Entry 9GHI (X-ray diffraction, 2.41 A resolution); this record covers chains A and B of the 4 polymer chains in the assembly.

== Chain A ==
Protein: Pre-glycoprotein polyprotein GP complex
From: Mammarenavirus machupoense
UniProtKB: Q8AZ57 (Q8AZ57_MACHU); numbering as in UniProt (aligned over 59-262)
Amino-acid sequence (204 residues; each row starts with the number of its first residue):
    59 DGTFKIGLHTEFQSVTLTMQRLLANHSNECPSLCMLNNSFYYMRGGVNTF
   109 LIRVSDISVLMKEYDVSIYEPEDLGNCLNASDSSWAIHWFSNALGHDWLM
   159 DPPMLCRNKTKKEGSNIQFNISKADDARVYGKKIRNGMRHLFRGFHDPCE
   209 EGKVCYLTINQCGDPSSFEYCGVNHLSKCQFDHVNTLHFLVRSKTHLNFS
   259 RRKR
Unresolved in the structure: 59, 252-262
Disulfides: Cys-92/Cys-237, Cys-135/Cys-164, Cys-207/Cys-213, Cys-220/Cys-229
Covalently attached groups: N-acetylglucosamine (NAG) linked to Asn-83, Asn-95, Asn-137, Asn-178; glycan linked to Asn-166
Sequence notes: engineered mutation Cys-88 (Leu in Q8AZ57), Ser-258 (Glu in Q8AZ57), Arg-260 (Ser in Q8AZ57), Lys-261 (Leu in Q8AZ57), Arg-262 (Lys in Q8AZ57); conflict Ala-138 (Lys in Q8AZ57), Glu-227 (Asp in Q8AZ57)
From the paper describing this entry:
  - post-translational modification sites: Asn-83

== Chain B ==
Protein: Glycoprotein G2
From: Mammarenavirus machupoense
UniProtKB: Q6IUF7 (GLYC_MACHU); numbering as in UniProt (aligned over 263-428)
Amino-acid sequence (204 residues; each row starts with the number of its first residue):
   263 SFFSWSLTDSSGKDMPGGYCLEEWMLIAAKMKCFGNTAVAKCNQDHDSEF
   313 CDMLRLFDYNKNAIKTLNDPSKKEINLCSQTVNALISDNLLMKNKIKELM
   363 SIPYCNYTKFWYVNHTLTGQHTLPRCWLIRNGSYLNTSEFRNDWILESDH
   413 LISEMLSKEYAERQGKSGDDDDKGSGWSHPQFEKGGGSGGGSGGSAWSHP
   463 QFEK
Unresolved in the structure: 263-264, 271-280, 326-335, 428-466
Disulfides: Cys-282/Cys-295, Cys-304/Cys-313, Cys-367/Cys-388
Covalently attached groups: N-acetylglucosamine (NAG) linked to Asn-368, Asn-376
Sequence notes: engineered mutation Ser-263 (Ala in Q6IUF7), Pro-332 (Glu in Q6IUF7), Cys-340 (Leu in Q6IUF7); conflict Asp-307 (Asn in Q6IUF7); expression tag (429-466)
Swiss-Prot annotation at these positions:
  - glycosylation (N-linked (GlcNAc...) asparagine): Asn-368, Asn-376, Asn-393, Asn-398

== Interface between chain A and chain B ==
Disulfides between the chains: Cys-88(A)/Cys-340(B)
Residue-residue contacts - 78 pairs, chain A then chain B:
  Phe-62(A) with Thr-399(B); Trp-406(B)
  Ile-64(A) with Trp-406(B), hydrophobic
  His-67(A) with Asn-376(B); His-377(B); Thr-378(B), hydrogen bond (backbone-side chain); Leu-379(B)
  Thr-68(A) with Val-375(B); Asn-376(B); Ser-410(B); Ile-414(B)
  Glu-69(A) with Val-375(B); Asn-376(B), hydrogen bond (backbone-backbone); Thr-378(B)
  Phe-70(A) with Trp-373(B), hydrophobic; Tyr-374(B); Trp-389(B), hydrophobic; Trp-406(B)
  Gln-71(A) with Trp-373(B); Tyr-374(B), hydrogen bond (backbone-backbone); Asn-376(B), hydrogen bond
  Ser-72(A) with Phe-372(B); Tyr-374(B); Trp-389(B)
  Val-73(A) with Leu-288(B), hydrophobic; Phe-296(B), hydrophobic; Thr-370(B); Lys-371(B); Phe-372(B), hydrogen bond (backbone-backbone); Tyr-374(B), hydrophobic
  Thr-74(A) with Leu-288(B); Ile-289(B), hydrogen bond (backbone-backbone); Thr-370(B); Lys-371(B)
  Leu-75(A) with Leu-283(B), hydrophobic; Met-287(B); Leu-288(B), hydrophobic; Met-315(B), hydrophobic; Thr-370(B), hydrogen bond (backbone-backbone); Phe-372(B), hydrophobic
  Thr-76(A) with Trp-286(B); Met-287(B), hydrogen bond (backbone-backbone); Leu-288(B); Phe-319(B)
  Met-77(A) with Met-315(B), hydrophobic; Leu-318(B), hydrophobic; Phe-319(B), hydrophobic
  Arg-79(A) with Trp-286(B)
  Leu-80(A) with Trp-286(B), hydrophobic; Asn-338(B)
  Leu-81(A) with Leu-339(B), hydrophobic
  Asn-83(A) with Glu-336(B); Ile-337(B), hydrogen bond (side chain-backbone); Asn-338(B)
  Cys-88(A) with Asn-338(B); Leu-339(B); Cys-340(B), disulfide
  Arg-197(A) with Lys-357(B), hydrogen bond (backbone-side chain); Leu-361(B)
  His-198(A) with Met-354(B); Lys-357(B)
  Arg-201(A) with Lys-357(B); Glu-360(B); Tyr-366(B), hydrogen bond; Asn-368(B); Ile-391(B)
  Gly-202(A) with Glu-360(B), hydrogen bond (backbone-side chain)
  His-241(A) with Met-315(B); Leu-339(B); Tyr-369(B), hydrogen bond (side chain-backbone)
  Val-242(A) with Asn-368(B); Tyr-369(B), hydrophobic
  Leu-245(A) with Leu-318(B), hydrophobic
  His-246(A) with Leu-353(B); Lys-357(B)
  Leu-248(A) with Cys-340(B), hydrophobic; Ser-341(B)
  Val-249(A) with Val-344(B), hydrophobic
Also at the interface, not in a pair above, chain A (30 interface residues in all): Glu-87, Thr-244
Also at the interface, not in a pair above, chain B (45 interface residues in all): Glu-285, Phe-312, Asn-322, Ile-348, Phe-402
Interface features reported in the paper:
  - specific contacts: Cys-340(B)/Cys-88(A)

== Overview ==
The interface between chain A and chain B involves 30 residues on one side and 45 on the other; the contacts
include 1 disulfide bond and 13 hydrogen bonds. Among the polar pairs are His-67(A)/Thr-378(B),
Gln-71(A)/Asn-376(B) and Asn-83(A)/Ile-337(B). The authors report a contact between Cys-340(B) and Cys-88(A).
From the paper: a modification site at Asn-83(A).
Chain A is Pre-glycoprotein polyprotein GP complex and chain B is Glycoprotein G2, both from Mammarenavirus
machupoense; the structure, Machupo virus GP1-GP2 heterodimer in complex with Fab of MAC1, was determined by
X-ray diffraction (same publication as 9GHJ and 9QQN).
